PDB entry 5GMK | electron microscopy, 3.40 A resolution | chains A and L of the 45 polymer chains in the assembly

Chain A:
Protein: Pre-mRNA-splicing factor 8
Organism: Saccharomyces cerevisiae S288C
UniProtKB: P33334 (PRP8_YEAST); residue numbers follow UniProt; this construct covers 1-2413
Chain sequence (2413 residues; row label = number of the first residue in the row):
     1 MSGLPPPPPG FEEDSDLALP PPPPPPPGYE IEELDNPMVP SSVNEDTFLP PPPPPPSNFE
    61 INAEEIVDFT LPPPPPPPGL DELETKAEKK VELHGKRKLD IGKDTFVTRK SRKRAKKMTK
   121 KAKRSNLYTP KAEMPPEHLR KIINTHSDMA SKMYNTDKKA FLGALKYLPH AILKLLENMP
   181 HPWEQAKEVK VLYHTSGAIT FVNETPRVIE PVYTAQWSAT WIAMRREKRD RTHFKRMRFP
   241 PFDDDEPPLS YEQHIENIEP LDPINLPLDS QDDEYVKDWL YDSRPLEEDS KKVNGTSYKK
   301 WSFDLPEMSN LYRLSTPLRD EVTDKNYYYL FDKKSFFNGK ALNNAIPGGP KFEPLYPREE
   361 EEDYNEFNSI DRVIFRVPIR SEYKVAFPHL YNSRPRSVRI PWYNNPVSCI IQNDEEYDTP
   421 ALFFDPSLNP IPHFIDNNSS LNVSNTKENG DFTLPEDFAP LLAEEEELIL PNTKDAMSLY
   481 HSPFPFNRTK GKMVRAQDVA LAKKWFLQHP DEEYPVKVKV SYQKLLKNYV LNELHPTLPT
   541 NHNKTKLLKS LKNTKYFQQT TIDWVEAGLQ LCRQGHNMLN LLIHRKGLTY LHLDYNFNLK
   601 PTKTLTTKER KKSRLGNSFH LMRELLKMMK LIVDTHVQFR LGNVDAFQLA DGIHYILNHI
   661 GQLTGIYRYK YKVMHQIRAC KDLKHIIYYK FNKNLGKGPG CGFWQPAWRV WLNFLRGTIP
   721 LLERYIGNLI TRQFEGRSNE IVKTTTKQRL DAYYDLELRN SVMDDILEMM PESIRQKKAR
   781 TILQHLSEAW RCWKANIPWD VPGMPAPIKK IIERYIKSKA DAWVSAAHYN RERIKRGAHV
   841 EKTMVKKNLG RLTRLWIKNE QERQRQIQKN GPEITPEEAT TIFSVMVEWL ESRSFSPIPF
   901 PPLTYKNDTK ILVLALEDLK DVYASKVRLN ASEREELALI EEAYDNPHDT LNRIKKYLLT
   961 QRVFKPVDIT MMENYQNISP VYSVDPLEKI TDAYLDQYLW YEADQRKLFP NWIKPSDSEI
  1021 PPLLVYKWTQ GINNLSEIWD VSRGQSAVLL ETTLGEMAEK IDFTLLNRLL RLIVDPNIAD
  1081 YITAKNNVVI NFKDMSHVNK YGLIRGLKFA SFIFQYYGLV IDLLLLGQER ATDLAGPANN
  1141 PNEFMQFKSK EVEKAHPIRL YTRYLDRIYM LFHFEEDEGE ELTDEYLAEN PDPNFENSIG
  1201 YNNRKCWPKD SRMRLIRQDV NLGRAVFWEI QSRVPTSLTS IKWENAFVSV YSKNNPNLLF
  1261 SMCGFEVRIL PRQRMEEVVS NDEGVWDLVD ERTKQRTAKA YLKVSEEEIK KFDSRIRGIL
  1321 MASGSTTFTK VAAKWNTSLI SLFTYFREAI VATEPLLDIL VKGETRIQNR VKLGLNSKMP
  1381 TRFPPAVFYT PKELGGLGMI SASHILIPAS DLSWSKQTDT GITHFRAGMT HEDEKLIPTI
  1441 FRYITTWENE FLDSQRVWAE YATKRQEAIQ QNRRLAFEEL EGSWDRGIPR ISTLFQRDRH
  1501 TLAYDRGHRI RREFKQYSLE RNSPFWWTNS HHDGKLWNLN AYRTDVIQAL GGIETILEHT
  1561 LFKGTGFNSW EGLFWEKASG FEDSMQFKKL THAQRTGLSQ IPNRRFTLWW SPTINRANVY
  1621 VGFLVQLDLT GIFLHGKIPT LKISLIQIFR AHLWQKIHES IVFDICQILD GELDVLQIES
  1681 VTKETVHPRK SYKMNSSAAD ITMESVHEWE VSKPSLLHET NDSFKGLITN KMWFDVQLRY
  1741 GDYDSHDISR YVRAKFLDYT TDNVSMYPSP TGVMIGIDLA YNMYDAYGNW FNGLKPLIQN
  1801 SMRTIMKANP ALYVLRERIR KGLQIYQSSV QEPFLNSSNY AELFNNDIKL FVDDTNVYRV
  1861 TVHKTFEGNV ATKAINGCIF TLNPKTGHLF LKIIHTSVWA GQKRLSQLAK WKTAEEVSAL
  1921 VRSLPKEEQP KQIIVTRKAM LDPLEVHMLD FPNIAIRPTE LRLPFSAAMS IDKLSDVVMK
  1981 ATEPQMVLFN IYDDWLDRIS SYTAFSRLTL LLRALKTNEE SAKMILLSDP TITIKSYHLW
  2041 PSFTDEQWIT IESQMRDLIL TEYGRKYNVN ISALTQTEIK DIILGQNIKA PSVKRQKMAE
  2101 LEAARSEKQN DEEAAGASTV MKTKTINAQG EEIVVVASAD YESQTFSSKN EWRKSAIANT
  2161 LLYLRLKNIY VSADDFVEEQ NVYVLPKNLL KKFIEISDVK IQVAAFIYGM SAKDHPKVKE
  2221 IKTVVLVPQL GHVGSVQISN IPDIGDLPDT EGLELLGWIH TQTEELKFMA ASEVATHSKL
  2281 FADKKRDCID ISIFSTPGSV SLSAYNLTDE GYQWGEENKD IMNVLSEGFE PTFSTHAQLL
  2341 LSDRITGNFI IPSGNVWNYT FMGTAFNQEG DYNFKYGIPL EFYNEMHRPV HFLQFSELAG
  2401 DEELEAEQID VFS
Not modelled in the structure: 1-126, 432-449, 1578-1598, 1830-1839, 2086-2413
Curated features (UniProtKB/Swiss-Prot):
  - region: Met1585 to Leu1598 (Important for branch point selection)
  - mutagenesis: His1658 (H1658S: No effect on viability), Glu1684 (E1684Q: No effect on viability), His1687 (H1687S: No effect on viability), Asp1700 (D1700N: No effect on viability), Asp1735 (D1735N: No effect on viability), Asp1853 (D1853A: Alters protein folding. Severely impaired growth. Strongly reduced growth at 35 degrees Celsius; when associated with A-1854; D1853N: Reduced growth at 30 degrees Celsius ...), Asp1854 (D1854A: Reduced growth at 30 degrees Celsius. Strongly reduced growth at 16 degrees Celsius. Strongly reduced growth at 35 degrees Celsius; when associated with A-1853 ...), Thr1855 (T1855A: Reduced growth at 30 degrees Celsius. Strongly reduced growth at 16 degrees Celsius), Thr1936 (T1936A: Reduced growth at 30 degrees Celsius. Strongly reduced growth at 16 degrees Celsius), Arg1937 (R1937K: Severely impaired growth. Reduced growth at 30 degrees Celsius. Strongly reduced growth at 16 degrees Celsius)

Chain L:
Molecule: U2 snRNA
Organism: Saccharomyces cerevisiae S288c
Sequence (1175 nucleotides; row label = number of the first residue in the row):
     1 ACGAAUCUCU UUGCCUUUUG GCUUAGAUCA AGUGUAGUAU CUGUUCUUUU CAGUGUAACA
    61 ACUGAAAUGA CCUCAAUGAG GCUCAUUACC UUUUAAUUUG UUACAAUACA CAUUUUUUGG
   121 CACCCAAAAU AAUAAAAUGG ACGGGAAGAG ACUUUUUAAG CAAGUUGUUU UCCGCUAAUG
   181 UCAGGUCUCA CUACUUUUUG CUGCUAUUUU UCUUCGCUCA UGGUUUCUUC AUAAGGCGUU
   241 UUUAUGAUGG UUUUUCGAAA UUGGUUUUUG AGACGACGGU UGCUCAAGGU UAUUGUUUUU
   301 GUUUUCUUCU GGUUGUUUUC UAUUUUCUUU UUUUUAGCUU UCUGUUUCUC CCUUAGUUUG
   361 GCUUUUUGCU UCAUACUCUU CCCUGUCUUU CCGAGCCGUU UAUGUCCAAC GCGGGAUUUG
   421 GUUUUUCUUU AUCGAUGGGA AGAAAUGGUG CUAUAGUAGG UUGGGAGAUA AUAUUUAUGG
   481 UAUGGGGUGC UAGUGCGGAU GGGGCGCUCU UAUUGUUGAU UUCUUCGCUC GUCUUCUUUU
   541 UCUGGUGGCG CUGCAAGAGG AAGUUUUUCG ACUUUGUUAU GAUUUUUGGU UUGCAAGGAA
   601 AGGUGUCUUA CGAUUCUUUU UUUGAUGUAA UAGGAUAAGC UUGCUUAUCC CCCAAGUAUC
   661 GGCCAAAGUU GUUGAUUUUC CUUUUGAAGU GUCCUCGGUU UGAGGGGGUG UAGGGUGGGG
   721 UUGGUCUACA AUAAGAGUGU UCCAUUGUUA ACGUGCUGGC GUCUUUUACU AUAUUUUUUU
   781 UCCCAGUUUA UUUUGUGCUU AUUUUCUCAU UGAGGAGAAG GAGCUCUUCU CGCAGGAUAU
   841 AAAUGGAGGU UUGCUAAAGG GGAGGAGAUG UGUUUGUGAG AAUACUGCUG AGAGAGUUCU
   901 GGAAGAGAAA AAAAGGAGGC AAUGGAAGGC GUUUGCUGGG AAAAGAGAAG AGCCAUGACU
   961 GCAUCUGUUG UUUCAAGGCC AGUUUUAUUA ACCGCCUAUG UCAUAGAGGC GUUUUUUUUG
  1021 GAGGGAUUUG AAGAAUGCCG GCGGCAUCAA GAAACGGACU UGAUGGUUGA CGCCUGUUUU
  1081 UAAAGUUAGA GACGUCGCGA CCCUCGCACU UGUGGAGUCG UUCUUGACUU UUACUUUGGU
  1141 CGCUUGAUGU UUCUCUCGUC UUCCCGUUCG CUCUU
Not modelled in the structure: 49-53, 64-65, 76-77, 86-95, 108-109, 124-1095, 1121-1175

How chain A and chain L interact:
Residue-residue contacts - 52 pairs, chain A then chain L:
  Thr604(A) - A39(L)  phosphate contact
  Asp755(A) - G21(L)  hydrogen bond to the sugar
  Asp755(A) - C22(L)  sugar contact
  Arg759(A) - G21(L)  sugar contact
  Lys777(A) - U16(L)  phosphate contact
  Lys777(A) - U18(L)  hydrogen bond to the sugar
  Lys777(A) - U19(L)  salt bridge to the phosphate
  Arg780(A) - G20(L)  hydrogen bond to the base
  Gln784(A) - U19(L)  sugar contact
  Gln784(A) - G20(L)  sugar contact
  Ser787(A) - G21(L)  phosphate contact
  Ser787(A) - C22(L)  hydrogen bond to the phosphate
  Trp790(A) - U23(L)  hydrogen bond to the phosphate
  Arg791(A) - C22(L)  salt bridge to the phosphate
  Lys794(A) - U23(L)  salt bridge to the phosphate
  Lys794(A) - U24(L)  salt bridge to the phosphate
  Lys794(A) - A25(L)  salt bridge to the phosphate
  Trp823(A) - U24(L)  phosphate contact
  Lys846(A) - U24(L)  base contact
  Lys847(A) - U23(L)  hydrogen bond to the sugar
  Lys847(A) - U24(L)  base contact
  Arg851(A) - U24(L)  salt bridge to the phosphate
  Arg854(A) - A25(L)  salt bridge to the phosphate
  Arg928(A) - A30(L)  hydrogen bond to the phosphate
  Arg928(A) - A31(L)  salt bridge to the phosphate
  Arg928(A) - G32(L)  salt bridge to the phosphate
  Asn930(A) - C29(L)  phosphate contact
  Asn930(A) - A30(L)  phosphate contact
  Ala931(A) - A30(L)  phosphate contact
  Arg934(A) - A30(L)  sugar contact
  Arg934(A) - A31(L)  salt bridge to the phosphate
  Lys1093(A) - U24(L)  hydrogen bond to the sugar
  Lys1093(A) - A25(L)  base contact
  Lys1093(A) - A27(L)  salt bridge to the phosphate
  Asp1094(A) - A25(L)  base contact
  Ser1325(A) - U35(L)  hydrogen bond to the sugar
  Thr1326(A) - G34(L)  sugar contact
  Thr1327(A) - G34(L)  phosphate contact
  Thr1327(A) - U35(L)  sugar contact
  Pro1602(A) - U35(L)  phosphate contact
  Asn1603(A) - U35(L)  hydrogen bond to the phosphate
  Asn1603(A) - A36(L)  hydrogen bond to the phosphate
  Arg1604(A) - A36(L)  phosphate contact
  Pro1639(A) - A36(L)  phosphate contact
  Pro1639(A) - G37(L)  phosphate contact
  Thr1640(A) - A36(L)  hydrogen bond to the phosphate
  Thr1640(A) - G37(L)  phosphate contact
  Ile1643(A) - G37(L)  phosphate contact
  Ile1643(A) - U38(L)  phosphate contact
  Gln1647(A) - A39(L)  base contact
  Asn1869(A) - C46(L)  sugar contact
  Val1870(A) - C46(L)  sugar contact
Interface residues without a listed pair, chain A (39 interface residues in all): Asp751, Lys819, Gly850, Leu929, Ile1601, Lys1642
Interface residues without a listed pair, chain L (22 interface residues in all): U45

Overview:
The interface between chain A and chain L involves 39 residues on one side and 22 on the other, with 12
hydrogen bonds and 11 salt bridges. Among the polar pairs are Arg780(A)-G20(L), Asp755(A)-G21(L) and
Lys777(A)-U18(L). From UniProt: 10 mutagenesis sites on chain A.
Here chain A is Pre-mRNA-splicing factor 8 (Saccharomyces cerevisiae S288C) and chain L is U2 snRNA
(Saccharomyces cerevisiae S288c). Entry 5GMK (Cryo-EM structure of the Catalytic Step I spliceosome (C
complex) at 3.4 angstrom resolution) was determined by electron microscopy.
